8PRW - chains A and H of the 12 polymer chains in the assembly; structure by electron microscopy, 1.90 A resolution.

[Chain A]
Protein: Fatty acid synthase subunit alpha
Organism: Saccharomyces cerevisiae
Notes: EC 2.3.1.86, 1.1.1.100, 2.3.1.41
UniProt: P19097 (FAS2_YEAST); numbering as in UniProt (aligned over 1-1887)
Sequence (1887 residues; each row starts with the number of its first residue):
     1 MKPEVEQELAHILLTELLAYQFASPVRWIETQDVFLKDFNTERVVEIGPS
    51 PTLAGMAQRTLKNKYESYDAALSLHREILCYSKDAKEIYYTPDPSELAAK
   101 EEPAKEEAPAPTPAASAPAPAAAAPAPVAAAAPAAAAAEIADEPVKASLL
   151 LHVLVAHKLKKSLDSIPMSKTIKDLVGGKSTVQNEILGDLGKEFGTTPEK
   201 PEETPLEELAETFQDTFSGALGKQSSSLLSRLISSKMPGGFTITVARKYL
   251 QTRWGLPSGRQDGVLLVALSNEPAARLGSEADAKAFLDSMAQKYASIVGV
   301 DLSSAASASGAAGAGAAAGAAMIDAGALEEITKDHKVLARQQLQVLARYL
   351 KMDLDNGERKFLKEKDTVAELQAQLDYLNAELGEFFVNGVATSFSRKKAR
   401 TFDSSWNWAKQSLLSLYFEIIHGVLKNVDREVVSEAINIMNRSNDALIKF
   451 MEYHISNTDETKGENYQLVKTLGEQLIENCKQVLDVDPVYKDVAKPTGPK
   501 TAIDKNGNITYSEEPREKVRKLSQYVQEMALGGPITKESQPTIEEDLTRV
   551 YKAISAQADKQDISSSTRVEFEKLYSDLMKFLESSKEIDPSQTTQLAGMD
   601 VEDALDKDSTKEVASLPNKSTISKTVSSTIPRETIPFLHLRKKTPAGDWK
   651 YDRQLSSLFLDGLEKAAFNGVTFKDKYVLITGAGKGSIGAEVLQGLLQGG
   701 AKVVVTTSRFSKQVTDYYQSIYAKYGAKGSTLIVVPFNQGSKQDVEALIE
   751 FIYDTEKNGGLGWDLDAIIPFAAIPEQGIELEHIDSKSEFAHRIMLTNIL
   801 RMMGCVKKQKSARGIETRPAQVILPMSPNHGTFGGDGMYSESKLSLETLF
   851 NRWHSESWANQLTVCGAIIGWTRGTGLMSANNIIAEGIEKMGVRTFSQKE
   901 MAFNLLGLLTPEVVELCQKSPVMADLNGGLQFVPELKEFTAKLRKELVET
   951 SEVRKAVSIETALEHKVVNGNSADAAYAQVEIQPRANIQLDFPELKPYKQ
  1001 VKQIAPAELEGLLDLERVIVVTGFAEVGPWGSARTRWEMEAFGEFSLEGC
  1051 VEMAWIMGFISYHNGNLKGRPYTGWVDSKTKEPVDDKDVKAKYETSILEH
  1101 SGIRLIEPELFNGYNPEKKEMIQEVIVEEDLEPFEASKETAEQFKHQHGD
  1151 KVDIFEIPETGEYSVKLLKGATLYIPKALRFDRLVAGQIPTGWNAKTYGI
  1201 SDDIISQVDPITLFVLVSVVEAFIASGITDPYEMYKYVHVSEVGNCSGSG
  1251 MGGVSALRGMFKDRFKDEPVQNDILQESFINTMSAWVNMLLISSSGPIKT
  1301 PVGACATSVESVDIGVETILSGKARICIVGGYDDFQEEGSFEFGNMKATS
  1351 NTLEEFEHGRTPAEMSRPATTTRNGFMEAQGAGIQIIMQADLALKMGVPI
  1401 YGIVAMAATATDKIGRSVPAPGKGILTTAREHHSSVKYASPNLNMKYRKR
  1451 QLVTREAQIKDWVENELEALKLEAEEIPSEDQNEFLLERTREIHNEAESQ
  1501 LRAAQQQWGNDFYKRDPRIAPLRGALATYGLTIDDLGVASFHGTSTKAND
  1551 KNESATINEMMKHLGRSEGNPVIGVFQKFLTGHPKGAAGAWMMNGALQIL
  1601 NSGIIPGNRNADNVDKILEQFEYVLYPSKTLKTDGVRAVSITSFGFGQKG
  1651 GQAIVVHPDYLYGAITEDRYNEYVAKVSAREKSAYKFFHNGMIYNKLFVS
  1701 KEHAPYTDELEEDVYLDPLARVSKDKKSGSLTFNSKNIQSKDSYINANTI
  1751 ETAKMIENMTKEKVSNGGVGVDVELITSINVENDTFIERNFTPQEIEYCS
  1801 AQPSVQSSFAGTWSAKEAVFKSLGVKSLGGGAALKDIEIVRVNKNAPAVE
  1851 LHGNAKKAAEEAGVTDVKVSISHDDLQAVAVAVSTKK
Unresolved in the structure: 95-327, 540-601, 1826-1832, 1887
UniProt features mapped onto this chain:
  - active site (For beta-ketoacyl synthase activity): Cys1305, His1542, His1583
  - binding site (acetyl-CoA): Asp1772 to Glu1774, Tyr1798, Ser1808, Glu1817 to Ser1827, Arg1841 to Lys1844, Ile1871 to His1873
  - binding site (Mg(2+)): Asp1772, Val1773, Glu1774, Ser1872, His1873
  - modified residue: Ser50 (Phosphoserine), Ser180 (O-(pantetheine 4'-phosphoryl)serine), Ser523 (Phosphoserine), Ser958 (Phosphoserine), Ser1440 (Phosphoserine)
  - cross-link: Lys37 (Glycyl lysine isopeptide (Lys-Gly) (interchain with G-Cter in ubiquitin))
  - mutagenesis: Gly1250 (G1250S: Cerulenin-resistance), Val1769 (V1769D: Does not affect oligomerization; when associated with S-1771 and L-1773 or S-1771; L-1773; S-1879 and E-1881), Gly1770 (G1770D: Loss of transferase activity), Val1771 (V1771S: Does not affect oligomerization but lacks transferase activity; when associated with D-1769 and L-1773 or D-1769; L-1773; S-1879 and E-1881), Asp1772 (D1772S: Loss of transferase activity; when associated with S-1774), Val1773 (V1773L: Does not affect oligomerization but lacks transferase activity; when associated with D-1769 and S-1771 or D-1769; S-1771; S-1879 and E-1881), Glu1774 (E1774S: Loss of transferase activity; when associated with S-1772), Arg1841 (R1841A: Loss off transferase activity), Val1879 (V1879S: Does not affect oligomerization but lacks transferase activity; when associated with D-1769; S-1771; L-1773 and E-1881), Val1881 (V1881E: Does not affect oligomerization but lacks transferase activity; when associated with D-1769; S-1771; L-1773 and S-1879)
Small-molecule neighbours:
  - coenzyme A (COA): Thr52, Met56, Arg59
  - NADP (NAP; NADP nicotinamide-adenine-dinucleotide phosphate): Gly682, Gly684, Ser687, Ile688, Gly689, Thr707, Ser708, Arg709, Tyr718, Phe737, Asn738, Gln739, Gly740, Phe771, Ala772, Ala773, Ile774, Ile794, Met795, Pro825, Met826, Ser827, Tyr839, Lys843, Ile869, Gly870, Trp871, Thr872, Thr875, Gly876, Leu877, Met878
What the authors report for this chain:
  - conformationally variable residues: Asn829, Leu930, Leu936

[Chain H]
Protein: Fatty acid synthase subunit beta
Organism: Saccharomyces cerevisiae
Notes: EC 2.3.1.86, 4.2.1.59, 1.3.1.9, 2.3.1.38, 2.3.1.39, 3.1.2.14
UniProt: P07149 (FAS1_YEAST); residue numbers follow UniProt; this construct covers 1-2051
Sequence (2051 residues; row label = number of the first residue in the row):
     1 MDAYSTRPLTLSHGSLEHVLLVPTASFFIASQLQEQFNKILPEPTEGFAA
    51 DDEPTTPAELVGKFLGYVSSLVEPSKVGQFDQVLNLCLTEFENCYLEGND
   101 IHALAAKLLQENDTTLVKTKELIKNYITARIMAKRPFDKKSNSALFRAVG
   151 EGNAQLVAIFGGQGNTDDYFEELRDLYQTYHVLVGDLIKFSAETLSELIR
   201 TTLDAEKVFTQGLNILEWLENPSNTPDKDYLLSIPISCPLIGVIQLAHYV
   251 VTAKLLGFTPGELRSYLKGATGHSQGLVTAVAIAETDSWESFFVSVRKAI
   301 TVLFFIGVRCYEAYPNTSLPPSILEDSLENNEGVPSPMLSISNLTQEQVQ
   351 DYVNKTNSHLPAGKQVEISLVNGAKNLVVSGPPQSLYGLNLTLRKAKAPS
   401 GLDQSRIPFSERKLKFSNRFLPVASPFHSHLLVPASDLINKDLVKNNVSF
   451 NAKDIQIPVYDTFDGSDLRVLSGSISERIVDCIIRLPVKWETTTQFKATH
   501 ILDFGPGGASGLGVLTHRNKDGTGVRVIVAGTLDINPDDDYGFKQEIFDV
   551 TSNGLKKNPNWLEEYHPKLIKNKSGKIFVETKFSKLIGRPPLLVPGMTPC
   601 TVSPDFVAATTNAGYTIELAGGGYFSAAGMTAAIDSVVSQIEKGSTFGIN
   651 LIYVNPFMLQWGIPLIKELRSKGYPIQFLTIGAGVPSLEVASEYIETLGL
   701 KYLGLKPGSIDAISQVINIAKAHPNFPIALQWTGGRGGGHHSFEDAHTPM
   751 LQMYSKIRRHPNIMLIFGSGFGSADDTYPYLTGEWSTKFDYPPMPFDGFL
   801 FGSRVMIAKEVKTSPDAKKCIAACTGVPDDKWEQTYKKPTGGIVTVRSEM
   851 GEPIHKIATRGVMLWKEFDETIFNLPKNKLVPTLEAKRDYIISRLNADFQ
   901 KPWFATVNGQARDLATMTYEEVAKRLVELMFIRSTNSWFDVTWRTFTGDF
   951 LRRVEERFTKSKTLSLIQSYSLLDKPDEAIEKVFNAYPAAREQFLNAQDI
  1001 DHFLSMCQNPMQKPVPFVPVLDRRFEIFFKKDSLWQSEHLEAVVDQDVQR
  1051 TCILHGPVAAQFTKVIDEPIKSIMDGIHDGHIKKLLHQYYGDDESKIPAV
  1101 EYFGGESPVDVQSQVDSSSVSEDSAVFKATSSTDEESWFKALAGSEINWR
  1151 HASFLCSFITQDKMFVSNPIRKVFKPSQGMVVEISNGNTSSKTVVTLSEP
  1201 VQGELKPTVILKLLKENIIQMEMIENRTMDGKPVSLPLLYNFNPDNGFAP
  1251 ISEVMEDRNQRIKEMYWKLWIDEPFNLDFDPRDVIKGKDFEITAKEVYDF
  1301 THAVGNNCEDFVSRPDRTMLAPMDFAIVVGWRAIIKAIFPNTVDGDLLKL
  1351 VHLSNGYKMIPGAKPLQVGDVVSTTAVIESVVNQPTGKIVDVVGTLSRNG
  1401 KPVMEVTSSFFYRGNYTDFENTFQKTVEPVYQMHIKTSKDIAVLRSKEWF
  1451 QLDDEDFDLLNKTLTFETETEVTFKNANIFSSVKCFGPIKVELPTKETVE
  1501 IGIVDYEAGASHGNPVVDFLKRNGSTLEQKVNLENPIPIAVLDSYTPSTN
  1551 EPYARVSGDLNPIHVSRHFASYANLPGTITHGMFSSASVRALIENWAADS
  1601 VSSRVRGYTCQFVDMVLPNTALKTSIQHVGMINGRKLIKFETRNEDDVVV
  1651 LTGEAEIEQPVTTFVFTGQGSQEQGMGMDLYKTSKAAQDVWNRADNHFKD
  1701 TYGFSILDIVINNPVNLTIHFGGEKGKRIRENYSAMIFETIVDGKLKTEK
  1751 IFKEINEHSTSYTFRSEKGLLSATQFTQPALTLMEKAAFEDLKSKGLIPA
  1801 DATFAGHSLGEYAALASLADVMSIESLVEVVFYRGMTMQVAVPRDELGRS
  1851 NYGMIAINPGRVAASFSQEALQYVVERVGKRTGWLVEIVNYNVENQQYVA
  1901 AGDLRALDTVTNVLNFIKLQKIDIIELQKSLSLEEVEGHLFEIIDEASKK
  1951 SAVKPRPLKLERGFACIPLVGISVPFHSTYLMNGVKPFKSFLKKNIIKEN
  2001 VKVARLAGKYIPNLTAKPFQVTKEYFQDVYDLTGSEPIKEIIDNWEKYEQ
  2051 S
Unresolved in the structure: 1-4, 1110-1121, 2051
Modified / non-standard residues: Ser1808 ((2S)-2-azanyl-3-(3-oxidanyl-3-oxidanylidene-propanoyl)oxy-propanoic acid; J8W)
UniProt features mapped onto this chain:
  - active site: Ser274 (For acetyltransferase activity)
  - modified residue: Met1 (N-acetylmethionine), Thr733 (Phosphothreonine), Ser1121 (Phosphoserine)
  - cross-link: Lys1364 (Glycyl lysine isopeptide (Lys-Gly) (interchain with G-Cter in ubiquitin))
Small-molecule neighbours:
  - coenzyme A (COA): Gln1669, His1807, Ser1808, Met1854, Ala1856, Ile1857, Asn1858, Arg1861, Asn1890, Asn1892, Gln1897, Val1899, Arg1962, Gly1963, Phe1964, Ala1965, Cys1966, Ile1967, Leu1969, Ile1972, Phe1976, His1977
  - FNR (1-deoxy-1-(7,8-dimethyl-2,4-dioxo-3,4-dihydro-2H-benzo[g]pteridin-1-id-10(5h)-yl)-5-O-phosphonato-D-ribitol): Pro595, Gly596, Met597, Thr598, Pro599, Cys600, Asn650, Ile652, Gly682, Lys706, Thr733, Arg736, Gly737, Gly738, Gly739, Ser769, Gly770, Phe771, Leu800, Phe801, Gly802, Ser803, Met806, Leu1054, His1055, Ala1059
  - NADP (NAP; NADP nicotinamide-adenine-dinucleotide phosphate): Thr598, Gly622, Phe625, Ile652, Asn655, Met658, Ala683, Gly739, His740, Glu849, Asp940, Pro1010, Met1011, Gln1012, Lys1013, Pro1014, Lys1030, Lys1031, Asp1032, Ser1033, Leu1034, Leu1054
What the authors report for this chain:
  - binding site for NADP: His740

[How chain A and chain H interact]
Residue-residue contacts - 15 pairs, chain A then chain H:
  Glu66(A) - Lys395(H)
  Ser67(A) - His359(H)  hydrogen bond
  Tyr68(A) - His359(H)  hydrogen bond (backbone-side chain)
  Ala70(A) - Gly388(H)
  Ala70(A) - Leu391(H)
  Ala70(A) - Thr392(H)
  Ala71(A) - Thr356(H)
  Ala71(A) - His359(H)
  Ala71(A) - Leu360(H)
  Leu72(A) - His359(H)
  Leu72(A) - Leu360(H)  hydrophobic
  Ser73(A) - Gln384(H)  hydrogen bond
  Ser73(A) - Tyr387(H)
  His75(A) - Asp326(H)  salt bridge
  His75(A) - Tyr387(H)
Also at the interface, not in a pair above, chain H (11 interface residues in all): Ile323

[Overview]
Chain A and chain H form an interface of 8 and 11 residues respectively; the contacts include 3 hydrogen bonds
and 1 salt bridge. Among the polar pairs are His75(A)-Asp326(H), Ser67(A)-His359(H) and Tyr68(A)-His359(H).
From the paper: a binding site for NADP at His740(H); conformational variability at Asn829(A), Leu930(A) and
Leu936(A).
Chain A is Fatty acid synthase subunit alpha and chain H is Fatty acid synthase subunit beta, both from
Saccharomyces cerevisiae; the structure, Cryo-EM structure of the yeast fatty acid synthase at 1.9 angstrom
resolution, was determined by electron microscopy together with 8PRV, 8PS1, 8PS2, 8PS8, 8PS9, 8PSA and 7
further entries from the same study.
